Entry 5MUP (electron microscopy, 3.80 A resolution); this record covers chains A and C of the 3 polymer chains in the assembly.

[Chain A]
Protein: VP1
From: Deformed wing virus
UniProtKB: L0CTV4 (L0CTV4_9VIRU); residues 1-258 here correspond to UniProt positions 902-1159 (UniProt number = residue number + 901)
Sequence (258 residues; each row starts with the number of its first residue):
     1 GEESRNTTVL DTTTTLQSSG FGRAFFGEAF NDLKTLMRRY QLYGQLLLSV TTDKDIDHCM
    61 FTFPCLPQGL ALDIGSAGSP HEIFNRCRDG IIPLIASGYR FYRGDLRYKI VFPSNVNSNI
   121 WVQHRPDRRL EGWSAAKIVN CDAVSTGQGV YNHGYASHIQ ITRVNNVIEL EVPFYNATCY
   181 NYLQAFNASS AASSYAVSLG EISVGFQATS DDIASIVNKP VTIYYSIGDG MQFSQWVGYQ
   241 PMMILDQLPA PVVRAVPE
Disordered / not traced: 1, 52-54, 141-146, 250-258

[Chain C]
Protein: VP3
From: Deformed wing virus
UniProtKB: Q7TG18 (Q7TG18_9VIRU); residues 1-416 here correspond to UniProt positions 486-901 (UniProt number = residue number + 485)
Sequence (416 residues; row label = number of the first residue in the row):
     1 DNPSYQQSPR HFVPTGMHSL ALGTNLVEPL HALRLDAAGT TQHPVGCAPD EDMTVSSIAS
    61 RYGLIRRVQW KKDHAKGSLL LQLDADPFVE QRIEGTNPIS LYWFAPVGVV SSMFMQWRGS
   121 LEYRFDIIAS QFHTGRLIVG YVPGLTASLQ LQMDYMKLKS SSYVVFDLQE SNSFTFEVPY
   181 VSYRPWWVRK YGGNYLPSST DAPSTLFMYV QVPLIPMEAV SDTIDINVYV RGGSSFEVCV
   241 PVQPSLGLNW NTDFILRNDE EYRAKTGYAP YYAGVWHSFN NSNSLVFRWG SASDQIAQWP
   301 TISVPRGELA FLRIKDGKQA AVGTQPWRTM VVWPSGHGYN IGIPTYNAER ARQLAQHLYG
   361 GGSLTDEKAK QLFVPANQQG PGKVSNGNPV WEVMRAPLAT QRAHIQDFEF IEAIPE
Disordered / not traced: 1, 196-198, 258-261, 280-283, 304-309, 317-318, 338, 345-366, 390, 398-416
Small-molecule neighbours: uridine-5'-monophosphate (U5P): Tyr5, Gln7, Ser8, Pro9, Arg10, Val27
From the paper describing this entry:
  - catalytic residues: His277, Ser278, Asp294 (proposed by the authors, not directly observed)

[Interface between chain A and chain C]
Pairs across the interface - 193 pairs, chain A then chain C:
  Glu2(A) - Arg124(C)
  Glu3(A) - Arg61(C)
  Glu3(A) - Tyr62(C)  hydrogen bond (side chain-backbone)
  Glu3(A) - Arg124(C)  hydrogen bond (backbone-side chain)
  Ser4(A) - Ser60(C)
  Ser4(A) - Tyr62(C)
  Arg5(A) - Tyr62(C)
  Arg5(A) - Arg124(C)  hydrogen bond (backbone-side chain)
  Arg5(A) - Ser173(C)
  Asn6(A) - Tyr62(C)
  Asn6(A) - Glu122(C)
  Asn6(A) - Thr175(C)  hydrogen bond
  Asn6(A) - Arg231(C)
  Thr7(A) - Ser173(C)
  Thr8(A) - Ser173(C)
  Thr8(A) - Phe174(C)
  Thr8(A) - Thr175(C)  hydrogen bond (backbone-backbone)
  Val9(A) - Thr175(C)
  Leu10(A) - Val164(C)
  Leu10(A) - Phe166(C)  hydrophobic
  Leu10(A) - Phe174(C)  hydrophobic
  Leu10(A) - Thr175(C)  hydrogen bond (backbone-backbone)
  Leu10(A) - Phe176(C)
  Asp11(A) - Glu177(C)
  Thr12(A) - Ser162(C)
  Thr12(A) - Val164(C)
  Thr12(A) - Phe176(C)
  Thr13(A) - Glu177(C)
  Thr13(A) - Pro179(C)
  Leu16(A) - Arg118(C)
  Leu16(A) - Gly119(C)
  Gln17(A) - Arg118(C)  hydrogen bond (backbone-side chain)
  Ser18(A) - Glu237(C)
  Ser19(A) - Arg118(C)
  Ser19(A) - Trp186(C)
  Ser19(A) - Glu237(C)  hydrogen bond (backbone-side chain)
  Gly20(A) - Glu237(C)  hydrogen bond (backbone-side chain)
  Phe21(A) - Phe236(C)
  Phe21(A) - Glu237(C)  hydrogen bond (backbone-side chain)
  Phe21(A) - Val238(C)
  Gly22(A) - Trp186(C)
  Phe25(A) - Trp186(C)
  Phe26(A) - Gln116(C)
  Phe26(A) - Trp186(C)
  Phe26(A) - Cys239(C)  hydrophobic
  Phe30(A) - Val55(C)
  Phe30(A) - Val238(C)
  Phe30(A) - Cys239(C)
  Phe30(A) - Pro241(C)
  Asn31(A) - Thr54(C)
  Asn31(A) - Val55(C)  hydrogen bond (backbone-backbone)
  Asn31(A) - Ser56(C)  hydrogen bond
  Leu33(A) - Met53(C)  hydrogen bond (backbone-backbone)
  Leu33(A) - Ile58(C)  hydrophobic
  Lys34(A) - Met53(C)
  Thr35(A) - Gly23(C)  hydrogen bond (side chain-backbone)
  Thr35(A) - Thr24(C)
  Leu36(A) - Phe114(C)  hydrophobic
  Leu36(A) - Pro241(C)  hydrophobic
  Arg38(A) - Leu20(C)
  Arg38(A) - Gly23(C)  hydrogen bond (side chain-backbone)
  Arg39(A) - Leu20(C)
  Arg39(A) - Ala21(C)
  Arg39(A) - Pro241(C)  hydrogen bond (side chain-backbone)
  Tyr40(A) - Leu20(C)  hydrogen bond (backbone-backbone)
  Tyr40(A) - Glu28(C)  hydrogen bond
  Gln68(A) - Trp250(C)
  Leu72(A) - Asn251(C)  hydrogen bond (backbone-side chain)
  Ile74(A) - Asn251(C)
  Ile74(A) - Asp253(C)
  Ile74(A) - Ile255(C)  hydrophobic
  Gly75(A) - Ile255(C)
  Ser76(A) - Ile255(C)
  Ala77(A) - Ile255(C)
  Gly78(A) - Arg263(C)  hydrogen bond (backbone-side chain)
  Gly78(A) - Asn388(C)
  Glu82(A) - Arg257(C)  salt bridge
  Asn85(A) - Phe254(C)
  Asn85(A) - Ile255(C)  hydrogen bond (side chain-backbone)
  Arg86(A) - Asn194(C)
  Arg86(A) - Phe254(C)
  Cys87(A) - Gln243(C)  hydrogen bond
  Arg88(A) - Gly247(C)
  Arg88(A) - Asn251(C)
  Arg88(A) - Asp253(C)  hydrogen bond (side chain-backbone)
  Arg88(A) - Phe254(C)
  Asp89(A) - Leu248(C)
  Gly90(A) - Pro244(C)
  Ile91(A) - Val242(C)
  Pro93(A) - Leu248(C)
  Leu94(A) - Met113(C)  hydrophobic
  Leu94(A) - Pro244(C)  hydrophobic
  Leu94(A) - Leu246(C)
  Leu94(A) - Leu248(C)  hydrophobic
  Ile95(A) - Met113(C)  hydrophobic
  Ser97(A) - Leu248(C)
  Tyr99(A) - Glu51(C)
  Tyr99(A) - Met53(C)
  Arg103(A) - Gln42(C)  hydrogen bond (side chain-backbone)
  Arg103(A) - His43(C)
  Arg103(A) - Pro44(C)
  Asp105(A) - Arg34(C)  salt bridge
  Asp105(A) - Thr41(C)
  Arg107(A) - Glu28(C)  salt bridge
  Arg107(A) - Leu30(C)
  Lys109(A) - Met17(C)
  Lys109(A) - Leu20(C)
  Val111(A) - Met17(C)  hydrophobic
  His124(A) - Leu33(C)
  Trp133(A) - Trp250(C)  hydrophobic
  Ala156(A) - Leu33(C)
  Ser157(A) - Leu33(C)
  His158(A) - His31(C)  hydrogen bond
  Asn165(A) - Gly16(C)  hydrogen bond (side chain-backbone)
  Val167(A) - Gly16(C)
  Val167(A) - Met17(C)  hydrophobic
  Glu169(A) - His18(C)  salt bridge
  Glu169(A) - Pro29(C)
  Glu169(A) - Leu30(C)
  Glu169(A) - His31(C)  hydrogen bond (backbone-backbone)
  Leu170(A) - Leu30(C)
  Leu170(A) - His31(C)
  Leu170(A) - Leu33(C)  hydrophobic
  Glu171(A) - Leu30(C)
  Glu171(A) - His31(C)
  Glu171(A) - Ala32(C)
  Glu171(A) - Leu33(C)  hydrogen bond (backbone-backbone)
  Glu171(A) - Arg34(C)  salt bridge
  Pro173(A) - Arg34(C)
  Phe174(A) - Thr41(C)
  Tyr175(A) - Arg34(C)
  Tyr175(A) - Leu35(C)
  Cys179(A) - Cys47(C)  hydrophobic
  Gln184(A) - Trp250(C)
  Ala185(A) - Trp250(C)
  Ala214(A) - Ala292(C)  hydrophobic
  Ala214(A) - Gln295(C)  hydrogen bond (backbone-side chain)
  Val217(A) - Trp289(C)
  Asn218(A) - Gly267(C)
  Asn218(A) - Ala269(C)  hydrogen bond (side chain-backbone)
  Asn218(A) - Trp289(C)
  Tyr224(A) - Leu20(C)  hydrophobic
  Gly230(A) - Thr41(C)
  Gly230(A) - His43(C)
  Met231(A) - Met53(C)
  Gln232(A) - His43(C)
  Gln232(A) - Pro49(C)
  Gln232(A) - Met53(C)
  Phe233(A) - Glu51(C)
  Phe233(A) - Met53(C)
  Ser234(A) - Asp50(C)
  Ser234(A) - Glu51(C)
  Trp236(A) - Ile58(C)  hydrophobic
  Trp236(A) - Arg61(C)
  Tyr239(A) - Ile58(C)
  Tyr239(A) - Trp103(C)
  Tyr239(A) - Val109(C)  hydrophobic
  Gln240(A) - Trp103(C)
  Gln240(A) - Asn249(C)
  Gln240(A) - Trp250(C)  hydrogen bond
  Pro241(A) - Ile93(C)  hydrophobic
  Pro241(A) - Leu101(C)  hydrophobic
  Pro241(A) - Tyr102(C)
  Pro241(A) - Trp103(C)
  Pro241(A) - Asn249(C)  hydrogen bond (backbone-side chain)
  Met242(A) - Leu101(C)
  Met242(A) - Tyr102(C)  hydrogen bond (backbone-backbone)
  Met242(A) - Phe104(C)  hydrophobic
  Met242(A) - Leu246(C)  hydrophobic
  Met242(A) - Gly247(C)
  Met242(A) - Leu248(C)  hydrophobic
  Met243(A) - Ile99(C)  hydrophobic
  Met243(A) - Ser245(C)
  Met243(A) - Leu246(C)
  Met243(A) - Gly247(C)  hydrogen bond (backbone-backbone)
  Met243(A) - Leu248(C)
  Ile244(A) - Glu90(C)
  Ile244(A) - Tyr102(C)  hydrophobic
  Ile244(A) - Phe104(C)  hydrophobic
  Ile244(A) - Tyr191(C)  hydrophobic
  Ile244(A) - Ser245(C)
  Ile244(A) - Leu246(C)  hydrophobic
  Leu245(A) - Asn194(C)
  Leu245(A) - Pro244(C)
  Leu245(A) - Ser245(C)  hydrogen bond (backbone-backbone)
  Asp246(A) - Tyr191(C)
  Asp246(A) - Gly193(C)
  Asp246(A) - Asn194(C)
  Gln247(A) - Tyr102(C)  hydrogen bond
  Leu248(A) - Ile99(C)  hydrophobic
  Leu248(A) - Asn194(C)
  Pro249(A) - Phe254(C)
  Pro249(A) - Leu256(C)  hydrophobic
Interface residues without a listed pair, chain A (100 interface residues in all): Asp32, Met37, Ser49, Ser79, Pro80, Gln160, Tyr180, Leu183
Interface residues without a listed pair, chain C (105 interface residues in all): Thr15, Ser19, Leu22, Pro106, Val110, Ser112, Ser120, Asp126, Ser171, Val178, Tyr180, Pro185, Gly192, Tyr195, Ser235, Thr266, Pro270, Ser291

[Overview]
Chain A and chain C form an interface of 100 and 105 residues respectively, with 36 hydrogen bonds and 5 salt
bridges. Polar pairs include Glu82(A)-Arg257(C), Asp105(A)-Arg34(C) and Arg107(A)-Glu28(C). Ligands of chain
C: uridine-5'-monophosphate. The paper reports catalytic residues His277(C), Ser278(C) and Asp294(C).
Here chain A is VP1 and chain C is VP3, both from Deformed wing virus. Entry 5MUP (Structure of deformed wing
virus, a honeybee pathogen) was determined by electron microscopy (same publication as 5G52, 5L7Q, 5L8Q, 5MV5
and 5MV6).
